Entry 2B63 (X-ray diffraction, 3.80 A resolution); this record covers chains C and J of the 13 polymer chains in the assembly.

== Chain C ==
Protein: DNA-directed RNA polymerase II 45 kDa polypeptide
Organism: Saccharomyces cerevisiae
Notes: EC 2.7.7.6
UniProt: P16370 (RPB3_YEAST); numbering as in UniProt (aligned over 1-318)
Sequence (318 residues; row label = number of the first residue in the row):
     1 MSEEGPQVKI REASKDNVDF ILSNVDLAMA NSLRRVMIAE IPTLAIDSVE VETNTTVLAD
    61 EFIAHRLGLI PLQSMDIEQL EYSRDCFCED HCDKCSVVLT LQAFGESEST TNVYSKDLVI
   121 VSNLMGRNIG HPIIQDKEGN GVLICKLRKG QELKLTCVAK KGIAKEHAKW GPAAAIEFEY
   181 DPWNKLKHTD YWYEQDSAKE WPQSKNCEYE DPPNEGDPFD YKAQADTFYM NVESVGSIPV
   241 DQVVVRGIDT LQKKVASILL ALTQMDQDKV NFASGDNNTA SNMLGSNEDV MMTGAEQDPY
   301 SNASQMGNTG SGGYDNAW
Not modelled in the structure: 1-2, 269-318
Ion coordination: Zn2+: C86, C88, C92, C95
Curated features (UniProtKB/Swiss-Prot):
  - binding site (Zn(2+)): C86, C88, C92, C95
  - modified residue: S2 (N-acetylserine)
  - natural variant: A30 (A30D: In mutant RPB3-1)
  - mutagenesis: K9 (K9E: Transcript termination readthrough)

== Chain J ==
Protein: DNA-directed RNA polymerases I/II/III subunit 10
Organism: Saccharomyces cerevisiae
Notes: EC 2.7.7.6
UniProt: P22139 (RPB10_YEAST); residue numbers follow UniProt; this construct covers 1-70
Sequence (70 residues; numbered 1 to 70; the number before each row is that of its first residue):
     1 MIVPVRCFSC GKVVGDKWES YLNLLQEDEL DEGTALSRLG LKRYCCRRMI LTHVDLIEKF
    61 LRYNPLEKRD
Not modelled in the structure: 66-70
Ion coordination: Zn2+: C7, C10, C45, C46
Curated features (UniProtKB/Swiss-Prot):
  - binding site (Zn(2+)): C7, C10, C45, C46
  - cross-link: K59 (Glycyl lysine isopeptide (Lys-Gly) (interchain with G-Cter in ubiquitin))

== Chain C / chain J interface ==
Contacting residue pairs (41; chain C residue first):
  T55(C) - P65(J)
  V57(C) - F60(J)  hydrophobic
  V57(C) - L61(J)  hydrophobic
  L58(C) - I57(J)  hydrophobic
  F62(C) - M1(J)  hydrophobic
  R66(C) - I2(J)
  R66(C) - V3(J)  hydrogen bond (side chain-backbone)
  R66(C) - P4(J)
  R66(C) - V5(J)
  L69(C) - V5(J)
  L69(C) - R6(J)  hydrogen bond (backbone-side chain)
  N112(C) - E19(J)
  Y114(C) - E19(J)  hydrogen bond
  G141(C) - D16(J)
  V142(C) - V13(J)  hydrophobic
  V142(C) - G15(J)
  V142(C) - D16(J)
  L143(C) - G15(J)  hydrogen bond (backbone-backbone)
  C145(C) - I2(J)  hydrophobic
  K146(C) - I2(J)
  K146(C) - D55(J)  salt bridge
  K146(C) - I57(J)
  K146(C) - E58(J)  salt bridge
  K146(C) - L61(J)
  L147(C) - L61(J)  hydrophobic
  R148(C) - L61(J)
  R148(C) - Y63(J)  hydrogen bond (side chain-backbone)
  R148(C) - N64(J)
  Q151(C) - L61(J)
  Q151(C) - P65(J)
  G171(C) - R6(J)  hydrogen bond (backbone-side chain)
  A174(C) - C10(J)
  A174(C) - G11(J)
  A174(C) - K12(J)
  A174(C) - R43(J)
  A175(C) - C10(J)  hydrogen bond (backbone-backbone)
  A175(C) - R43(J)
  E233(C) - K12(J)
  E233(C) - R43(J)  salt bridge
  V235(C) - R6(J)
  V235(C) - V13(J)  hydrophobic
Also at the interface, not in a pair above, chain C (29 interface residues in all): I70, P71, D136, N140, I144, K149, K169, E177
Also at the interface, not in a pair above, chain J (24 interface residues in all): K42, R62

== Overview ==
29 residues of chain C and 24 residues of chain J are in contact; the contacts include 7 hydrogen bonds and 3
salt bridges. Among the polar pairs are K146(C)-D55(J), K146(C)-E58(J) and E233(C)-R43(J).
Chain C is DNA-directed RNA polymerase II 45 kDa polypeptide and chain J is DNA-directed RNA polymerases
I/II/III subunit 10, both from Saccharomyces cerevisiae; the structure, Complete RNA Polymerase II-RNA
inhibitor complex, was determined by X-ray diffraction.
